Entry 8C28 (X-ray diffraction, 1.60 A resolution); this record covers chains BBB and CCC of the 5 polymer chains in the assembly.

Chain BBB:
Protein: 14-3-3 protein sigma
From: Homo sapiens
UniProtKB: P31947 (1433S_HUMAN); residues 1-231 here = UniProt positions 1-231
Chain sequence (236 residues; each row starts with the number of its first residue; numbers below 1 keep their minus sign (Gly-4 is residue -4)):
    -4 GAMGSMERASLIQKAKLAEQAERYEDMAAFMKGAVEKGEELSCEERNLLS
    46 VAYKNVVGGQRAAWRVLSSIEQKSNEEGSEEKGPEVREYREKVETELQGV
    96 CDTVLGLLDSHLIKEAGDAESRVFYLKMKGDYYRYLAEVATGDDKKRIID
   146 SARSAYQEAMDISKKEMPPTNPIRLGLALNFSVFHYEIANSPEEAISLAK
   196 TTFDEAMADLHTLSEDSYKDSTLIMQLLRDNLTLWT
Disordered / not traced: 73-76
Differences from the reference sequence: expression tag (-4 to 0)
Modified residues: Cys38 (S-hydroxycysteine; CSO)
Small-molecule neighbours: B3P (2-[3-(2-hydroxy-1,1-dihydroxymethyl-ethylamino)-propylamino]-2-hydroxymethyl-propane-1,3-diol): Gln93, Asp97, Leu131, Asp139, Ile143

Chain CCC:
Protein: Pyrin
UniProtKB: O15553 (MEFV_HUMAN); residues 205-248 here = UniProt positions 205-248
Chain sequence (44 residues; row label = number of the first residue in the row):
   205 RNASSAGRLQGLAGGAPGQKECRPFEVYLPSGKMRPRSLEVTIS
Disordered / not traced: 205-237, 246-248
Modified residues: Ser208 (phosphoserine; SEP); Ser242 (phosphoserine; SEP)
From the paper describing this entry:
  - conformationally variable residues (side-chain flip): Arg239

How chain BBB and chain CCC interact:
Pairs across the interface (24; chain BBB residue first):
  Lys49(BBB) - Ser242(CCC)
  Lys49(BBB) - Leu243(CCC)
  Lys49(BBB) - Val245(CCC)
  Arg56(BBB) - Ser242(CCC)
  Arg60(BBB) - Arg239(CCC)
  Lys122(BBB) - Leu243(CCC)
  Arg129(BBB) - Ser242(CCC)
  Tyr130(BBB) - Ser242(CCC)
  Leu174(BBB) - Arg241(CCC)
  Leu174(BBB) - Ser242(CCC)
  Leu174(BBB) - Leu243(CCC)
  Asn175(BBB) - Ser242(CCC)
  Asn175(BBB) - Leu243(CCC)  hydrogen bond (side chain-backbone)
  Val178(BBB) - Arg241(CCC)
  Glu182(BBB) - Pro240(CCC)
  Ile219(BBB) - Leu243(CCC)  hydrophobic
  Leu222(BBB) - Arg241(CCC)
  Asp225(BBB) - Arg241(CCC)  salt bridge
  Asn226(BBB) - Pro240(CCC)
  Asn226(BBB) - Arg241(CCC)  hydrogen bond (side chain-backbone)
  Leu229(BBB) - Met238(CCC)
  Leu229(BBB) - Arg239(CCC)
  Leu229(BBB) - Pro240(CCC)
  Trp230(BBB) - Pro240(CCC)  hydrophobic
Other interface residues (no listed pair), chain BBB (18 interface residues in all): Val46, Gly171

Summary:
Chain BBB and chain CCC form an interface of 18 and 7 residues respectively; the contacts include 2 hydrogen
bonds and 1 salt bridge. Polar contacts include Asp225(BBB)-Arg241(CCC), Asn175(BBB)-Leu243(CCC) and
Asn226(BBB)-Arg241(CCC). Bound to chain BBB: compound B3P. From the paper: conformational variability at
Arg239(CCC).
Chain BBB is 14-3-3 protein sigma (Homo sapiens) and chain CCC is Pyrin; the structure, 14-3-3 in complex with
PyrinpS208pS242, was determined by X-ray diffraction (same publication as 8C2Y, 8C30 and 8C2D).
